4W92 - chains B and C; structure by X-ray diffraction, 3.21 A resolution.

# Chain B
Protein: U1 small nuclear ribonucleoprotein A
Organism: Homo sapiens
Reference sequence: P09012 (SNRPA_HUMAN); residues 6-96 here = UniProt positions 6-96
Amino-acid sequence (91 residues; numbered 6 to 96; the number before each row is that of its first residue):
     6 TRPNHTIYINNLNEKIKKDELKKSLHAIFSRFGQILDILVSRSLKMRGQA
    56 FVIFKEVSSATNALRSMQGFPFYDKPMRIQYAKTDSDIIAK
Disordered / not traced: 88
Construct notes: engineered mutation His-31 (Tyr in P09012), Arg-36 (Gln in P09012)
Modified residues: Mse-51 (selenomethionine; parent Met); Mse-72 (selenomethionine; parent Met); Mse-82 (selenomethionine; parent Met)
Swiss-Prot annotation at these positions:
  - modified residue: Lys-60 (N6-acetyllysine)
  - mutagenesis: Thr-11 (T11V: Abolishes RNA binding), Tyr-13 (Y13F: Substantially reduces RNA binding), Asn-15 (N15V: Abolishes RNA binding), Asn-16 (N16V: Substantially reduces RNA binding), Arg-52 (R52Q: Abolishes RNA binding)

# Chain C
Molecule: C-di-AMP ribsoswitch
Organism: Bacillus subtilis
Sequence (119 nucleotides; numbered 1 to 119; the number before each row is that of its first residue):
     1 GCGCGCUUAAUCUGAAAUCAGAGCGGGGGACCCAUUGCACUCCGGGUUUU
    51 UCCCGUAGGGGUGAAUCCUUUUUAGGUAGGGCGAAAGCCCGAAUCCGUCA
   101 GCUAACCUCGUAAGCGCGC
Disordered / not traced: 15-18, 43-56, 70-74
Ion coordination: Mg2+ site 1: U7, C82; Mg2+ site 2: G27, U62; Mg2+ site 3: G29, G101, C102, U103; Mg2+ site 4 near G101 (its only coordinating residue here)
Ligand contacts:
  - 2BA ((2R,3R,3aS,5R,7aR,9R,10R,10aS,12R,14aR)-2,9-bis(6-amino-9H-purin-9-yl)octahydro-2H,7H-difuro[3,2-d:3',2'-j][1,3,7,9,2,8 ]tetraoxadiphosphacyclododecine-3,5,10,12-tetrol 5,12-dioxide), molecule 1: G5, C6, U7, U8, A64, G80, G81, C82, G83, C88, C89, C90, G114, C115, G116
  - 2BA, molecule 2: A9, G25, G26, G27, G28, G60, G61, U62, G63, C95, C96, A100, C109, G110
What the authors report for this chain:
  - mutagenesis - A9G, A10U, A64G, A100G, A100U: abolished binding to 2BA
  - mutagenesis - A9U (KD = 140 nM), A64U (KD = 896 nM), A112U (KD = 108 nM): decreased binding to 2BA

# How chain B and chain C interact
Pairs across the interface (30):
  Tyr-13(B) with G37(C), hydrogen bond to the base; C38(C), stacking on the base
  Asn-15(B) with U36(C), hydrogen bond to the base; G37(C), hydrogen bond to the base
  Asn-16(B) with U36(C), hydrogen bond to the base; G37(C), hydrogen bond to the base
  Glu-19(B) with U35(C), hydrogen bond to the base; G37(C), hydrogen bond to the base
  Leu-44(B) with A39(C), base contact; C40(C), sugar contact
  Ser-48(B) with A100(C), phosphate contact
  Leu-49(B) with A100(C), hydrogen bond to the phosphate
  Lys-50(B) with G37(C), hydrogen bond to the sugar
  Mse-51(B) with A39(C), sugar contact
  Arg-52(B) with G37(C), hydrogen bond to the base
  Gly-53(B) with G37(C), base contact
  Gln-54(B) with G37(C), base contact; C38(C), sugar contact
  Phe-56(B) with C38(C), sugar contact; A39(C), stacking on the base
  Gln-85(B) with C38(C), base contact
  Tyr-86(B) with C38(C), hydrogen bond to the base
  Ala-87(B) with C38(C), base contact
  Thr-89(B) with A39(C), hydrogen bond to the base
  Asp-90(B) with A39(C), base contact; C40(C), hydrogen bond to the base
  Ser-91(B) with A39(C), hydrogen bond to the base; C40(C), base contact
  Asp-92(B) with C40(C), hydrogen bond to the base; U41(C), phosphate contact
Other interface residues (no listed pair), chain B (22 interface residues in all): Thr-11, Leu-17
Other interface residues (no listed pair), chain C (9 interface residues in all): C99

# Summary
22 residues of chain B face 9 of chain C across their interface, with 15 hydrogen bonds and 2 aromatic
stacking contacts. Polar contacts include Tyr-13(B)/G37(C), Asn-15(B)/U36(C) and Asn-15(B)/G37(C). The paper
reports that A9G, A10U and A64G of chain C, among others, abolish binding to 2BA; A9U, A64U and A112U of chain
C reduce binding to 2BA; 8 substitutions were tested in all.
Chain B is U1 small nuclear ribonucleoprotein A (Homo sapiens) and chain C is C-di-AMP ribsoswitch (Bacillus
subtilis); the structure, Crystal structure of Bacillus subtilis cyclic-di-AMP riboswitch ydaO, was determined
by X-ray diffraction (same publication as 4W90).
